PDB entry 3C2L | X-ray diffraction, 2.60 A resolution | chains P and A of the 4 polymer chains in the assembly

# Chain P
Molecule: 10-nt DNA strand
Sequence (10 nucleotides; each row starts with the number of its first residue):
     1 GCTGATGCGC
Metal / ion sites: Na+: DG9 (shared with Thr-101(A), Val-103(A), Ile-106(A) of chain A)

# Chain A
Molecule: DNA polymerase beta
Source organism: Homo sapiens
Notes: EC 2.7.7.7, 4.2.99.-
UniProt: P06746 (DPOLB_HUMAN); numbering as in UniProt (aligned over 1-335)
Amino-acid sequence (335 residues; numbered 1 to 335; the number before each row is that of its first residue):
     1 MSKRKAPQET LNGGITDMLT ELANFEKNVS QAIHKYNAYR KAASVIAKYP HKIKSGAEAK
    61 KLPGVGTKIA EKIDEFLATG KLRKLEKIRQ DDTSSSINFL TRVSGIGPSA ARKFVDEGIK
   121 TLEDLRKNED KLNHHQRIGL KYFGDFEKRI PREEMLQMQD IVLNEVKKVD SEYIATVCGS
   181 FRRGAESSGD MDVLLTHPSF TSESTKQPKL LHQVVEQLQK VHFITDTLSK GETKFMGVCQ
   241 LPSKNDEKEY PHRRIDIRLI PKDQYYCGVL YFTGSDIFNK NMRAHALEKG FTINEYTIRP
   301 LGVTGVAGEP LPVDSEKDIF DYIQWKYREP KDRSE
Not modelled in the structure: 1-9
Curated features (UniProtKB/Swiss-Prot):
  - region: Arg-183 to Asp-192 (DNA-binding)
  - active site: Lys-72 (Nucleophile)
  - binding site (K(+)): Lys-60, Leu-62, Val-65, Thr-101, Val-103, Ile-106
  - binding site (Na(+)): Lys-60, Leu-62, Val-65, Thr-101, Val-103, Ile-106
  - binding site (dATP): Arg-149, Ser-180, Arg-183, Gly-189, Asp-190
  - binding site (dCTP): Arg-149, Ser-180, Arg-183, Gly-189, Asp-190
  - binding site (dGTP): Arg-149, Ser-180, Arg-183, Gly-189, Asp-190, Asp-192
  - binding site (dTTP): Arg-149, Ser-180, Arg-183, Gly-189, Asp-190
  - binding site (Mg(2+)): Asp-190, Asp-192, Asp-256
  - modified residue: Lys-72 (N6-acetyllysine), Arg-83 (Omega-N-methylarginine), Arg-152 (Omega-N-methylarginine)
  - cross-link (Glycyl lysine isopeptide (Lys-Gly)): Lys-41 (interchain with G-Cter in ubiquitin), Lys-61 (interchain with G-Cter in ubiquitin), Lys-81 (interchain with G-Cter in ubiquitin)
  - natural variant: Leu-22 (L22P: Found in a gastric cancer sample; uncertain significance), Tyr-39 (Y39C: Found in a gastric cancer sample; uncertain significance), Gly-118 (G118V: Decreased DNA-directed DNA polymerase activity), Arg-137 (R137Q: Decreased function in base-excision repair), Arg-149 (R149I: Decreased DNA-directed DNA polymerase activity), Asp-160 (D160N: Found in a gastric cancer sample; uncertain significance), Cys-239 (C239R: Found in a gastric cancer sample; uncertain significance), Lys-289 (K289M: Found in a colon cancer sample; uncertain significance), Asn-294 (N294D: Found in a gastric cancer sample; uncertain significance), Glu-295 (E295K: Found in a gastric cancer sample; uncertain significance)
  - mutagenesis: Phe-25 (F25W: No effect on 5'-dRP lyase activity. Decreased ssDNA binding), His-34 (H34G: Decreased 5'-dRP lyase activity. Decreased ssDNA binding), Lys-35 (K35A: Decreased 5'-dRP lyase activity. Decreased ssDNA binding. Loss of 5'-dRP lyase activity; when associated with A-68 and A-72. Decreased ssDNA binding; when associated with A-68 and A-72 ...), Tyr-39 (Y39F: No effect on 5'-dRP lyase activity; Y39Q: Abolishes DNA polymerase and 5'-dRP lyase activity), Lys-41 (K41R: Abolishes ubiquitination; when associated with R-61 and R-81), Lys-60 (K60A: Decreased 5'-dRP lyase activity. Decreased ssDNA binding), Lys-61 (K61R: Abolishes ubiquitination; when associated with R-41 and R-81), Lys-68 (K68A: No effect on 5'-dRP lyase activity. Decreased ssDNA binding. Loss of 5'-dRP lyase activity; when associated with A-35 and A-72. Decreased ssDNA binding; when associated with A-35 and A-72 ...), Glu-71 (E71Q: No effect on 5'-dRP lyase activity. No effect on structure shown by circular dichroism. No effect on ssDNA binding), Lys-72 (K72A: Severely reduced 5'-dRP lyase activity. Does not affect ssDNA binding. Loss of 5'-dRP lyase activity; when associated with A-35 and A-68. Decreased ssDNA binding ...), Glu-75 (E75A: Slightly decreased 5'-dRP lyase activity. Decreased ssDNA binding. No effect on structure shown by circular dichroism), Lys-81 (K81R: Abolishes ubiquitination; when associated with R-41 and R-61), 5 further mutagenesis entries in UniProt
Metal / ion sites: Na+ site 1: Lys-60, Leu-62 (shared with 1 residue of chain D); Na+ site 2: Thr-101, Val-103, Ile-106 (shared with DG9(P) of chain P); Mn2+ site 1: Asp-190, Asp-192 (together with F2A); Mn2+ site 2: Asp-190, Asp-192, Asp-256 (together with F2A)
Ligand contacts: F2A (2'-deoxy-5'-O-[(S)-hydroxy{[(S)-hydroxy(phosphonooxy)phosphoryl]methyl}phosphoryl]adenosine): Arg-149, Gly-179, Ser-180, Arg-183, Ser-188, Gly-189, Asp-190, Asp-192, Asp-256, Tyr-271, Phe-272, Thr-273, Gly-274, Ser-275, Asp-276, Asn-279, Lys-280, Arg-283
From the paper describing this entry:
  - binding site for F2A: Tyr-271, Asn-279
  - conformationally variable residues (side-chain flip): Arg-258

# Interface between chain P and chain A
Contacting residue pairs (18; chain P residue first):
  DG7(P) with Ser-109(A), hydrogen bond to the phosphate
  DC8(P) with Gly-105(A), phosphate contact; Ile-106(A), phosphate contact; Gly-107(A), hydrogen bond to the phosphate; Pro-108(A), phosphate contact; Ser-109(A), hydrogen bond to the phosphate; Ala-110(A), hydrogen bond to the phosphate
  DG9(P) with Val-103(A), phosphate contact; Ser-104(A), phosphate contact; Gly-105(A), hydrogen bond to the phosphate; Ile-106(A), hydrogen bond to the phosphate; Gly-107(A), phosphate contact; His-135(A), sugar contact; Lys-234(A), base contact; Met-236(A), sugar contact
  DC10(P) with Arg-254(A), salt bridge to the phosphate; Asp-256(A), phosphate contact; Arg-258(A), sugar contact
Interface residues without a listed pair, chain A (17 interface residues in all): Asp-190, Tyr-271, Phe-272

# Summary
Chain P and chain A form an interface of 4 and 17 residues respectively; the contacts include 6 hydrogen bonds
and 1 salt bridge. Polar contacts include DG7(P)/Ser-109(A), DC8(P)/Gly-107(A) and DC8(P)/Ser-109(A). Chain A
binds compound F2A. The paper reports a binding site for F2A at Tyr-271(A) and Asn-279(A); conformational
variability at Arg-258(A).
Chain P is a 10-nt DNA strand and chain A is DNA polymerase beta (Homo sapiens); the structure, Ternary
complex of DNA POLYMERASE BETA with a C:DAPCPP mismatch in the active site, was determined by X-ray
diffraction, deposited together with 3C2K and 3C2M.
